8EGY - chains A and B; structure by X-ray diffraction, 2.05 A resolution.

== Chain A (and B) ==
Name: Engineered tyrosine synthase (TmTyrS1)
From: Thermotoga maritima
Notes: EC 4.2.1.20; chain B of this document is another copy of the same molecule, construct and numbering; everything in this record applies to it too
UniProt: P50909 (TRPB1_THEMA); residue numbers follow UniProt; this construct covers 1-389
Chain sequence (397 residues; numbered 1 to 397; the number before each row is that of its first residue):
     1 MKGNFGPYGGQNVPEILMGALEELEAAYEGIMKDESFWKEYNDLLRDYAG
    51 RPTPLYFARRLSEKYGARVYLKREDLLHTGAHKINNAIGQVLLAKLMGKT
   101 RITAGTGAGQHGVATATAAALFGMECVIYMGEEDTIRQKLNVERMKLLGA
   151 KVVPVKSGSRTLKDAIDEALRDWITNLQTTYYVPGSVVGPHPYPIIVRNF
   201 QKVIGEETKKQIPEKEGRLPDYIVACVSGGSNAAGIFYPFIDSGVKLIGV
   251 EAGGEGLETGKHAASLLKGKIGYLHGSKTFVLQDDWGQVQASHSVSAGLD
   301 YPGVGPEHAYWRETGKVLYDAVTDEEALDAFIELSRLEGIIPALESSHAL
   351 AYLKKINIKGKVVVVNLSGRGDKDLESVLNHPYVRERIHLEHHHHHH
Unresolved in the structure: 1-2, 388-397 (chain B: 1-2, 133-135, 388-397)
Modified positions: K83 ((2S)-2-amino-6-[[3-hydroxy-2-methyl-5-(phosphonooxymethyl)pyridin-4-yl]methylideneamino]hexanoic acid; LLP)
Construct notes: engineered mutation N4 (Tyr in P50909), N12 (Tyr in P50909), G19 (Pro in P50909), G30 (Glu in P50909), Y41 (Phe in P50909), V69 (Ile in P50909), L96 (Lys in P50909), T103 (Ile in P50909), G105 (Glu in P50909), L140 (Pro in P50909), D167 (Asn in P50909), P184 (Ile in P50909), P213 (Leu in P50909), S228 (Gly in P50909), A291 (Val in P50909), S292 (Thr in P50909), P302 (Ser in P50909), H389 (Arg in P50909); expression tag (390-397)
Bound ions: K+: A263, S265, Y301, G303

== Interface between chain A and chain B ==
Contacting residue pairs - 85 pairs, chain A then chain B:
  R46(A) - P54(B)
  D47(A) - P54(B)
  D47(A) - L55(B)
  D47(A) - Y56(B)
  D47(A) - R73(B)  hydrogen bond (backbone-side chain)
  Y48(A) - Y56(B)  hydrophobic
  Y48(A) - R73(B)  hydrogen bond (backbone-side chain)
  Y48(A) - E338(B)  hydrogen bond (side chain-backbone)
  Y48(A) - G339(B)  hydrogen bond (side chain-backbone)
  Y48(A) - I340(B)  hydrophobic
  A49(A) - L76(B)
  G50(A) - L76(B)
  P54(A) - R46(B)
  P54(A) - D47(B)
  L55(A) - D47(B)
  Y56(A) - D47(B)
  Y56(A) - Y48(B)
  Y56(A) - L121(B)
  R60(A) - A120(B)  hydrogen bond (side chain-backbone)
  R60(A) - L121(B)
  R60(A) - G123(B)
  R73(A) - D47(B)  hydrogen bond (side chain-backbone)
  R73(A) - Y48(B)  hydrogen bond (side chain-backbone)
  R73(A) - H78(B)
  L76(A) - A49(B)
  L76(A) - G50(B)
  L76(A) - L76(B)
  L76(A) - H78(B)
  H78(A) - R73(B)  hydrogen bond
  H78(A) - L76(B)
  H78(A) - G339(B)  hydrogen bond (side chain-backbone)
  T117(A) - G339(B)
  A120(A) - R60(B)  hydrogen bond (backbone-side chain)
  A120(A) - R336(B)
  A120(A) - L337(B)
  A120(A) - G339(B)
  L121(A) - Y56(B)
  L121(A) - R60(B)  hydrogen bond (backbone-side chain)
  F122(A) - R60(B)
  G123(A) - R60(B)
  K139(A) - E376(B)  salt bridge
  L140(A) - E376(B)
  E143(A) - L375(B)
  E143(A) - E376(B)
  E143(A) - L379(B)
  R144(A) - I341(B)
  R144(A) - D372(B)  salt bridge
  R144(A) - L375(B)
  K146(A) - R336(B)  hydrogen bond (backbone-side chain)
  L147(A) - F331(B)  hydrophobic
  L147(A) - S335(B)
  L147(A) - R336(B)  hydrogen bond (backbone-side chain)
  L147(A) - L375(B)  hydrophobic
  L147(A) - L379(B)  hydrophobic
  L148(A) - S335(B)
  L148(A) - G339(B)
  G149(A) - R336(B)
  K215(A) - D47(B)  salt bridge
  F331(A) - L147(B)  hydrophobic
  I332(A) - L147(B)  hydrophobic
  S335(A) - A120(B)
  S335(A) - L147(B)
  S335(A) - L148(B)
  R336(A) - A120(B)
  R336(A) - K146(B)  hydrogen bond (side chain-backbone)
  R336(A) - L147(B)  hydrogen bond (side chain-backbone)
  R336(A) - L148(B)
  R336(A) - G149(B)
  L337(A) - A120(B)
  E338(A) - Y48(B)  hydrogen bond (backbone-side chain)
  G339(A) - Y48(B)  hydrogen bond (backbone-side chain)
  G339(A) - H78(B)  hydrogen bond (backbone-side chain)
  G339(A) - T117(B)
  G339(A) - A120(B)
  G339(A) - L148(B)
  I340(A) - Y48(B)  hydrophobic
  I340(A) - H78(B)
  R370(A) - R370(B)
  D372(A) - R144(B)  salt bridge
  L375(A) - E143(B)
  L375(A) - R144(B)
  L375(A) - L147(B)  hydrophobic
  E376(A) - E143(B)
  L379(A) - E143(B)
  L379(A) - L147(B)  hydrophobic
Other interface residues (no listed pair), chain A (45 interface residues in all): E40, L44, R59, D75, L77, I341
Other interface residues (no listed pair), chain B (41 interface residues in all): R59, D75, L77, F122, L140, I332

== In short ==
The interface between chain A and chain B involves 45 residues on one side and 41 on the other; the contacts
include 18 hydrogen bonds and 4 salt bridges. Polar pairs include K139(A)-E376(B), R144(A)-D372(B) and
K215(A)-D47(B).
Both chains are Engineered tyrosine synthase (TmTyrS1) (Thermotoga maritima). Entry 8EGY (Engineered holo
tyrosine synthase (TmTyrS1) derived from T. maritima TrpB) was determined by X-ray diffraction (same
publication as 8EGZ and 8EH1).
